Entry 8K8U (electron microscopy, 3.05 A resolution); this record covers chains A and E of the 5 polymer chains in the assembly.

== Chain A ==
Protein: DNA polymerase F8
Organism: Monkeypox virus
Amino-acid sequence (1006 residues; row label = number of the first residue in the row):
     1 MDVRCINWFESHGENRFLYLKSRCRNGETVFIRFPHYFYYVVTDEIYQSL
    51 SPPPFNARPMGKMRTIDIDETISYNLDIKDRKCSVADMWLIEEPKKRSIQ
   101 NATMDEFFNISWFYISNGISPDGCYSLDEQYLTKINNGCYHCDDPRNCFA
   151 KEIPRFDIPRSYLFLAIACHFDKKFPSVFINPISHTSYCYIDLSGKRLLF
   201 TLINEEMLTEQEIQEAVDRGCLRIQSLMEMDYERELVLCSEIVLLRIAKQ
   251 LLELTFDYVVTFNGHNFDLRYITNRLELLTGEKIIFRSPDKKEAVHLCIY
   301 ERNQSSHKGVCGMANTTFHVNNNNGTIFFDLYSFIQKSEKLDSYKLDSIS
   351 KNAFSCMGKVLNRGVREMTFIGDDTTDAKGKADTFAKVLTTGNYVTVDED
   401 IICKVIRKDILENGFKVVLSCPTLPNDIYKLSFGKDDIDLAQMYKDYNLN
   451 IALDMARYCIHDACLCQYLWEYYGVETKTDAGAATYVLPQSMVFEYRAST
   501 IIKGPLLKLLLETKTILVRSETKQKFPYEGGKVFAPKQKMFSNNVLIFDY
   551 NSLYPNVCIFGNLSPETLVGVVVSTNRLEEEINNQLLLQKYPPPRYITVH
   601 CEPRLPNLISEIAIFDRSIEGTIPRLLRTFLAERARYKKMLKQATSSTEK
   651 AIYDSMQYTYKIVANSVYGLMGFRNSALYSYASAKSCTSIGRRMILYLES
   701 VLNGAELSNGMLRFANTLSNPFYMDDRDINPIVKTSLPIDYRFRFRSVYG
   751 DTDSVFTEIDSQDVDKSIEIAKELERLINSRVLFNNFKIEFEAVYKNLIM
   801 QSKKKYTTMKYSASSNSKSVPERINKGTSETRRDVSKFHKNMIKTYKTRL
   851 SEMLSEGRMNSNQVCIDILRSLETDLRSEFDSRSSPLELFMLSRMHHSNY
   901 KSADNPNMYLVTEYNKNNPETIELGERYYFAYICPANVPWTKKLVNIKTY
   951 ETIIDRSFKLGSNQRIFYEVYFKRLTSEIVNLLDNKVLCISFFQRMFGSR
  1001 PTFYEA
Not modelled in the structure: 1005-1006
Ion coordination: Mg2+ site 1: Asp549, Tyr550, Asp753 (together with CTP); Mg2+ site 2 near Asp549 (its only coordinating residue here)
Ligand contacts: CTP (cytidine-5'-triphosphate): Asp549, Tyr550, Asn551, Ser552, Leu553, Tyr554, Arg634, Lys661, Ile662, Asn665, Asp753

== Chain E ==
Molecule: 12-nt DNA strand
Sequence (12 nucleotides; row label = number of the first residue in the row):
    14 ATCCTCCCCTAC

== Interface between chain A and chain E ==
Residue-residue contacts (11):
  Asp751(A) with DC25(E), phosphate contact
  Thr752(A) with DC25(E), sugar contact
  Lys804(A) with DA24(E), base contact
  Tyr806(A) with DC25(E), hydrogen bond to the phosphate
  Arg833(A) with DT23(E), phosphate contact
  Asp834(A) with DC22(E), sugar contact
  Met895(A) with DC22(E), phosphate contact
  His897(A) with DC21(E), salt bridge to the phosphate
  Tyr900(A) with DC21(E), hydrogen bond to the phosphate
  Lys901(A) with DC19(E), salt bridge to the phosphate
  Arg927(A) with DC22(E), salt bridge to the phosphate
Other interface residues (no listed pair), chain A (19 interface residues in all): Asp753, Lys826, Gly827, Thr831, Arg832, Ser893, Arg894, Asn905
Other interface residues (no listed pair), chain E (7 interface residues in all): DC20

== Overview ==
19 residues of chain A face 7 of chain E across their interface; the contacts include 2 hydrogen bonds and 3
salt bridges. Polar pairs include Tyr806(A)-DC25(E), Tyr900(A)-DC21(E) and His897(A)-DC21(E). Chain A binds
CTP. The Mg2+ site 1 is built by Asp549(A), Tyr550(A) and Asp753(A).
Chain A is DNA polymerase F8 (Monkeypox virus) and chain E is a 12-nt DNA strand; the structure, F8-A22-E4
complex of MPXV in complex with DNA and dCTP, was determined by electron microscopy together with 8K8S from
the same study.
